Entry 3HXM (X-ray diffraction, 3.10 A resolution); this record covers chains A and C of the 3 polymer chains in the assembly.

Chain A:
Protein: Argonaute
Source organism: Thermus thermophilus
Reference sequence: Q746M7 (Q746M7_THET2); residue numbers follow UniProt; this construct covers 1-685
Chain sequence (685 residues; each row starts with the number of its first residue):
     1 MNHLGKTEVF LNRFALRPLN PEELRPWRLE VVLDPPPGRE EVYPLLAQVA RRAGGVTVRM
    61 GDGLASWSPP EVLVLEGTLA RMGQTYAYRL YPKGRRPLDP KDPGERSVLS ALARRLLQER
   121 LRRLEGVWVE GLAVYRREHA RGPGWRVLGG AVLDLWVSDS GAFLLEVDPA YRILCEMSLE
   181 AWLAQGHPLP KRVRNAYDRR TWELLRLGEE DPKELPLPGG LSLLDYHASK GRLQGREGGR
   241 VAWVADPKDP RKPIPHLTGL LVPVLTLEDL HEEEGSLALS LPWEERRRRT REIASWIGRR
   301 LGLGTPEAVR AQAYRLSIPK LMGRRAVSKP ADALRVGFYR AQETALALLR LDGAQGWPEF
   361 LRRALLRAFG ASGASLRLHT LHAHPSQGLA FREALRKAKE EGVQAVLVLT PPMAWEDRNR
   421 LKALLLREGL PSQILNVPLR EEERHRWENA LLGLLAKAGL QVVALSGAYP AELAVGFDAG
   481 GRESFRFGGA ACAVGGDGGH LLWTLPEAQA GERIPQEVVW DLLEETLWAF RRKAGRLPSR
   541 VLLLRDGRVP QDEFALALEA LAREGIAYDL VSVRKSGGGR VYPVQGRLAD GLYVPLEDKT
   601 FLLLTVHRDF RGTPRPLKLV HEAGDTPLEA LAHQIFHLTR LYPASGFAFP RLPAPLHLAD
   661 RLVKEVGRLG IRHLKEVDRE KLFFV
Disordered / not traced: 1-4, 213-221, 233-261, 273-277, 497
UniProt features mapped onto this chain:
  - active site: Asp478, Glu512, Asp546, Asp660
  - binding site (Mn(2+)): Asp478, Asp546, Asp660, Val685
  - mutagenesis: Arg172 (R172A: Reduced cleavage of target RNA; further decreased when associated with A-548), Tyr197 (Y197A: No change in cleavage of target RNA; when associated with 226-AHASKGA-232), Tyr226 to Arg232 (No change in cleavage of target RNA), Arg232 (R232A: No change in cleavage of target RNA), Arg418 to Lys422 (No cleavage of target RNA), Lys422 (K422A: No cleavage of target RNA), Lys457 (K457A: No cleavage of target RNA; when associated with 418-ANRLA-422), Asp478 (D478A: No cleavage of target RNA. No cleavage of tDNA, no DNA associates with TtAgo in E.coli; when associated with A-546 ...), Glu512 (E512A: No cleavage of tDNA), Asp546 (D546A: No cleavage of target RNA. No cleavage of tDNA, no DNA associates with TtAgo in E.coli; when associated with A-478 ...), Arg548 (R548A: Poor cleavage of target RNA), Asp660 (D660A: Poor cleavage of target RNA. No cleavage of tDNA)
Ligand contacts: Mg2+ (MG): Gln433, Lys457, Val685

Chain C:
Molecule: 21-nt DNA strand
Sequence (21 nucleotides; numbered 1 to 29; 8 numbers in that range are skipped by the numbering (no residue carries them; nothing is unmodelled there); the number before each row is that of its first residue):
     1 TGAGGTAGTA G
    20 GTTGTATAGT
Disordered / not traced: 22-29
Ligand contacts: Mg2+ (MG): DT1, DG2, DA3

Interface between chain A and chain C:
Residue-residue contacts - 51 pairs, chain A then chain C:
  Ala170(A) - DG8(C)  phosphate contact
  Tyr171(A) - DG8(C)  hydrogen bond to the phosphate
  Arg172(A) - DT9(C)  salt bridge to the phosphate
  Ile173(A) - DT9(C)  hydrogen bond to the phosphate
  Arg192(A) - DA10(C)  phosphate contact
  Tyr226(A) - DT21(C)  hydrogen bond to the base
  His227(A) - DT21(C)  hydrogen bond to the phosphate
  Leu265(A) - DT9(C)  sugar contact
  Thr266(A) - DT9(C)  sugar contact
  Leu279(A) - DA7(C)  phosphate contact
  Ser280(A) - DA7(C)  phosphate contact
  Leu281(A) - DA7(C)  hydrogen bond to the phosphate
  Arg286(A) - DA7(C)  salt bridge to the phosphate
  Pro412(A) - DT1(C)  base contact
  Met413(A) - DT1(C)  hydrogen bond to the base
  Trp415(A) - DT1(C)  base contact
  Arg418(A) - DT1(C)  salt bridge to the phosphate
  Lys422(A) - DT1(C)  salt bridge to the phosphate
  Ser432(A) - DT1(C)  phosphate contact
  Gln433(A) - DT1(C)  hydrogen bond to the phosphate
  Ile434(A) - DT1(C)  hydrogen bond to the phosphate
  Ile434(A) - DG2(C)  sugar contact
  Leu435(A) - DT1(C)  phosphate contact
  Leu435(A) - DG2(C)  phosphate contact
  Asn436(A) - DT1(C)  base contact
  Asn436(A) - DG2(C)  hydrogen bond to the phosphate
  Arg446(A) - DG2(C)  salt bridge to the phosphate
  Asn449(A) - DG2(C)  hydrogen bond to the base
  Asn449(A) - DA3(C)  sugar contact
  Lys457(A) - DT1(C)  salt bridge to the phosphate
  Arg580(A) - DA7(C)  salt bridge to the phosphate
  Thr613(A) - DT6(C)  hydrogen bond to the phosphate
  Thr613(A) - DA7(C)  phosphate contact
  Pro614(A) - DT6(C)  phosphate contact
  Arg615(A) - DT6(C)  hydrogen bond to the phosphate
  Arg615(A) - DA7(C)  base contact
  Tyr642(A) - DG4(C)  phosphate contact
  Ala644(A) - DA3(C)  sugar contact
  Phe647(A) - DG2(C)  base contact
  Ala648(A) - DG4(C)  sugar contact
  Phe649(A) - DG4(C)  phosphate contact
  Pro650(A) - DG4(C)  phosphate contact
  Pro650(A) - DG5(C)  phosphate contact
  Arg651(A) - DG4(C)  phosphate contact
  Arg651(A) - DG5(C)  hydrogen bond to the phosphate
  Arg651(A) - DT6(C)  salt bridge to the phosphate
  His657(A) - DG4(C)  salt bridge to the phosphate
  Arg661(A) - DA3(C)  phosphate contact
  Arg661(A) - DG4(C)  salt bridge to the phosphate
  Val685(A) - DT1(C)  phosphate contact
  Val685(A) - DA3(C)  phosphate contact
Interface residues without a listed pair, chain A (47 interface residues in all): Ala414, His445, Ala450, Val606, Gly612, Ser645, Leu652
Interface residues without a listed pair, chain C (12 interface residues in all): DG20

In short:
The interface between chain A and chain C involves 47 residues on one side and 12 on the other, with 13
hydrogen bonds and 10 salt bridges. Polar pairs include Tyr226(A)-DT21(C), Met413(A)-DT1(C) and
Asn449(A)-DG2(C). Mg2+ is bound between chain A and chain C.
Chain A is Argonaute (Thermus thermophilus) and chain C is a 21-nt DNA strand; the structure, Structure of an
argonaute complexed with guide DNA and target RNA duplex containing two mismatches, was determined by X-ray
diffraction together with 3HJF, 3HK2, 3HM9, 3HO1 and 3HVR from the same study.
